8B5H - chain AAA; structure by X-ray diffraction, 1.60 A resolution.

[Chain AAA]
Protein: Bromodomain-containing protein 2
Organism: Homo sapiens
UniProtKB: P25440 (BRD2_HUMAN); numbering as in UniProt (aligned over 344-455)
Amino-acid sequence (115 residues; numbered 341 to 455; the number before each row is that of its first residue):
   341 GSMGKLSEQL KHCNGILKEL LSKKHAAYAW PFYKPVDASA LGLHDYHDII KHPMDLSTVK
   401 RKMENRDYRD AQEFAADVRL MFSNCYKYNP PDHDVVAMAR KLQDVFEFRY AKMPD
Disordered / not traced: 341-343
Construct notes: expression tag (341-343)
Curated features (UniProtKB/Swiss-Prot):
  - mutagenesis: Val-376 (V376A: Abolished binding to histone H4 acetylated at 'Lys-12' (H4K12ac)), Leu-381 (L381A: Reduced binding to histone H4 acetylated at 'Lys-12' (H4K12ac)), Leu-383 (L383A: Reduced binding to histone H4 acetylated at 'Lys-12' (H4K12ac)), Asn-429 (N429A: Abolished binding to histone H4 acetylated at 'Lys-12' (H4K12ac))
Small-molecule neighbours:
  - polyethylene glycol fragment (7PE; 2-(2-(2-(2-(2-(2-ethoxyethoxy)ethoxy)ethoxy)ethoxy)ethoxy)ethanol): Ser-347, Leu-350, Lys-351, Asn-354, Met-403, Glu-404
  - P4X ((1R)-7-[(1R)-1,2-bis(oxidanyl)ethyl]-1,3-dimethyl-5-(1-methylpyrazol-4-yl)-1H-3-benzazepin-2-one): Trp-370, Pro-371, Phe-372, Val-376, Leu-381, Leu-383, Tyr-386, Cys-425, Tyr-428, Asn-429, Asp-434, Val-435, Met-438
What the authors report for this chain:
  - binding site for P4X: Pro-371, Leu-383, Tyr-386, Asn-429

[Overview]
Bound to chain AAA: polyethylene glycol fragment and compound P4X. UniProt lists 4 mutagenesis sites. From the
paper: a binding site for P4X at Pro-371, Leu-383 and Tyr-386 among others.
Chain AAA is Bromodomain-containing protein 2 (Homo sapiens); the structure, C-TERMINAL BROMODOMAIN OF HUMAN
BRD2 WITH
(R)-7-((R)-1,2-dihydroxyethyl)-1,3-dimethyl-5-(1-methyl-1H-pyrazol-4-yl)-1,3-dihydro-2H-benzo[d]azepin-2-one,
was determined by X-ray diffraction (same publication as 8B5G, 8B5I and 8B5J).
